9IIX - chains D and B of the 4 polymer chains in the assembly; structure by electron microscopy, 2.89 A resolution.

[Chain D]
Molecule: Guanine nucleotide-binding protein mini g(s) subunit alpha-1
Source organism: Homo sapiens
Sequence (249 residues; numbered 1 to 249; the number before each row is that of its first residue):
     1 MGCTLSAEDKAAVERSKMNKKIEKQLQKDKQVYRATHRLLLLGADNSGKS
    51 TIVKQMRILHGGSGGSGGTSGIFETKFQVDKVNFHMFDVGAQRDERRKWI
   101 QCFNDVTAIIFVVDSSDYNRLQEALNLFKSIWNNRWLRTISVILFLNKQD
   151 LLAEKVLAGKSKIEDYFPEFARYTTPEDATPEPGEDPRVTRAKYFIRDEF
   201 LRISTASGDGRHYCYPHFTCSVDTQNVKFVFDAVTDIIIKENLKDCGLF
Unresolved in the structure: 1-5

[Chain B]
Molecule: Guanine nucleotide-binding protein G(I)/G(S)/G(T) subunit beta-1
Source organism: Homo sapiens
Reference sequence: P62873 (GBB1_HUMAN); residues 2-340 here = UniProt positions 2-340
Sequence (344 residues; row label = number of the first residue in the row; numbers below 1 keep their minus sign (Gly-3 is residue -3)):
    -3 GSLLQSELDQLRQEAEQLKNQIRDARKACADATLSQITNNIDPVGRIQMR
    47 TRRTLRGHLAKIYAMHWGTDSRLLVSASQDGKLIIWDSYTTNKVHAIPLR
    97 SSWVMTCAYAPSGNYVACGGLDNICSIYNLKTREGNVRVSRELAGHTGYL
   147 SCCRFLDDNQIVTSSGDTTCALWDIETGQQTTTFTGHTGDVMSLSLAPDT
   197 RLFVSGACDASAKLWDVREGMCRQTFTGHESDINAICFFPNGNAFATGSD
   247 DATCRLFDLRADQELMTYSHDNIICGITSVSFSKSGRLLLAGYDDFNCNV
   297 WDALKADRAGVLAGHDNRVSCLGVTDDGMAVATGSWDSFLKIWN
Unresolved in the structure: -3 to 2
Differences from the reference sequence: expression tag (-3 to 1)
UniProt features mapped onto this chain:
  - modified residue: Ser2 (N-acetylserine), His266 (Phosphohistidine)
  - natural variant: Leu30 (L30F: In MRD42; uncertain significance), Arg52 (R52G: In MRD42), Gly64 (G64V: In MRD42), Asp76 (D76E: In MRD42; D76G: In MRD42), Gly77 (G77S: In MRD42), Lys78 (K78R: In MRD42), Ile80 (I80N: In MRD42; I80T: In MRD42), His91 (H91R: In MRD42; uncertain significance), Ala92 (A92T: In MRD42), Pro94 (P94S: In MRD42), Leu95 (L95P: In MRD42), Arg96 (R96L: In MRD42), 5 further natural variant entries in UniProt

[How chain D and chain B interact]
Pairs across the interface (64):
  Ser16(D) - Asn88(B)
  Asn19(D) - Asn88(B)  hydrogen bond
  Asn19(D) - Lys89(B)
  Ile22(D) - Lys89(B)
  Ile22(D) - Val90(B)
  Ile22(D) - His91(B)
  Ile22(D) - Ala92(B)  hydrophobic
  Glu23(D) - Lys89(B)  salt bridge
  Leu26(D) - Gly53(B)
  Leu26(D) - Leu55(B)
  Leu26(D) - Lys78(B)
  Leu26(D) - Ile80(B)  hydrophobic
  Leu26(D) - Lys89(B)
  Asp29(D) - Leu55(B)
  Asp29(D) - Lys78(B)  salt bridge
  Lys30(D) - Leu55(B)
  Tyr33(D) - Leu55(B)
  Tyr33(D) - Ala56(B)
  Tyr33(D) - Asp76(B)
  Arg34(D) - Leu55(B)
  Thr69(D) - Asn119(B)  hydrogen bond (backbone-side chain)
  Thr69(D) - His142(B)  hydrogen bond (side chain-backbone)
  Thr69(D) - Thr143(B)
  Ser70(D) - Asn119(B)
  Gly71(D) - Leu117(B)
  Gly71(D) - Asp118(B)
  Gly71(D) - Asn119(B)
  Ile72(D) - Trp99(B)
  Ile72(D) - Leu117(B)  hydrogen bond (backbone-backbone)
  Phe87(D) - Trp99(B)
  Ala91(D) - Asn119(B)  hydrogen bond (backbone-side chain)
  Ala91(D) - Gly144(B)  hydrogen bond (backbone-backbone)
  Gln92(D) - Leu117(B)  hydrogen bond (side chain-backbone)
  Gln92(D) - Asn119(B)  hydrogen bond
  Gln92(D) - Gly144(B)
  Gln92(D) - Tyr145(B)  hydrogen bond (side chain-backbone)
  Arg93(D) - Gly162(B)  hydrogen bond (side chain-backbone)
  Arg93(D) - Thr164(B)
  Arg93(D) - Thr184(B)  hydrogen bond (side chain-backbone)
  Arg93(D) - Gly185(B)
  Arg93(D) - Asp186(B)  salt bridge
  Glu95(D) - Thr184(B)
  Glu95(D) - Gly185(B)
  Glu95(D) - Asp186(B)
  Arg97(D) - Cys204(B)
  Lys98(D) - Tyr145(B)
  Lys98(D) - Met188(B)
  Lys98(D) - Cys204(B)
  Lys98(D) - Asp228(B)  salt bridge
  Lys98(D) - Asn230(B)
  Trp99(D) - Leu117(B)  hydrophobic
  Gln101(D) - Tyr59(B)
  Gln101(D) - Arg314(B)  hydrogen bond
  Gln101(D) - Trp332(B)
  Cys102(D) - Tyr59(B)
  Cys102(D) - Gln75(B)
  Cys102(D) - Trp99(B)
  Phe103(D) - Leu117(B)  hydrophobic
  Asn104(D) - Lys57(B)  hydrogen bond
  Asn104(D) - Trp332(B)
  Arg135(D) - Asp246(B)  salt bridge
  Arg135(D) - Asp290(B)  salt bridge
  Trp136(D) - Arg314(B)
  Trp136(D) - Trp332(B)  hydrophobic
Other interface residues (no listed pair), chain D (30 interface residues in all): Met18, Arg38, Asp105
Other interface residues (no listed pair), chain B (38 interface residues in all): Met101, Gly141, Asp163

[Summary]
30 residues of chain D and 38 residues of chain B are in contact, with 13 hydrogen bonds and 6 salt bridges.
Polar contacts include Glu23(D)-Lys89(B), Asp29(D)-Lys78(B) and Arg93(D)-Asp186(B).
Here chain D is Guanine nucleotide-binding protein mini g(s) subunit alpha-1 and chain B is Guanine
nucleotide-binding protein G(I)/G(S)/G(T) subunit beta-1, both from Homo sapiens. Entry 9IIX (A Cryo-EM
structure of Bitter taste receptor TAS2R14 with Ggust) was determined by electron microscopy together with
9IIW, 9IJ9 and 9IJA from the same study.
